5W0J - chain A; structure by X-ray diffraction, 2.20 A resolution.

Chain A:
Protein: peptide 1
Sequence (31 residues; numbered 1 to 31; the number before each row is that of its first residue):
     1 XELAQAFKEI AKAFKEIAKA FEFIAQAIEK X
Modified residues: ACE (acetyl group) at position 1; Phe-23 (iodo-phenylalanine; PHI); NH2 (amino group) at position 31

In short:
Chain A is peptide 1; the structure, Antiparallel coiled coil hexamer formed by de novo peptides (ACC-Hex2),
was determined by X-ray diffraction together with 5VTE from the same study.
